7VZT - chains B and C of the 3 polymer chains in the assembly; structure by X-ray diffraction, 3.41 A resolution.

== Chain B ==
Protein: GH12-Heavy
Organism: Homo sapiens
Sequence (212 residues; each row starts with the number of its first residue; note: 7 numbers in that range are skipped by the numbering (no residue carries them; nothing is unmodelled there)):
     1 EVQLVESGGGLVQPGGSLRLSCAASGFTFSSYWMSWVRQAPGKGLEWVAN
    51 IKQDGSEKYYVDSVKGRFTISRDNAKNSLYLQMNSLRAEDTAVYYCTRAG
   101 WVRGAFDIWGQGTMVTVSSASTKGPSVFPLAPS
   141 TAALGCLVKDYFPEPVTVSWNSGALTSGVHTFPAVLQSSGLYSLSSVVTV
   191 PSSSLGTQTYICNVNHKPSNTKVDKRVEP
Disulfide bonds: C22-C96, C146-C202

== Chain C ==
Protein: GH12-light
Organism: Homo sapiens
Sequence (215 residues; each row starts with the number of its first residue):
     1 NFMLTQPHSVSESPGKTVTISCTGSSGSIASNYVQWYQQRPGSAPTTVIY
    51 EDNQRPSGVPDRFSGSIDSSSNSASLTISGLKTEDEADYYCQSYDSSNLW
   101 VFGGGTKLTVLGQPKAAPSVTLFPPSSEELQANKATLVCLISDFYPGAVT
   151 VAWKADSSPVKAGVETTTPSKQSNNKYAASSYLSLTPEQWKSHRSYSCQV
   201 THEGSTVEKTVAPTE
Disulfide bonds: C22-C91, C139-C198

== How chain B and chain C interact ==
Contacting residue pairs (60):
  Q39(B) with Q39(C), hydrogen bond; Y90(C), hydrogen bond
  G42(B) with T168(C)
  K43(B) with Y90(C)
  G44(B) with Y90(C)
  L45(B) with Y90(C), hydrophobic; F102(C)
  W47(B) with L99(C), hydrophobic; W100(C), hydrophobic; F102(C)
  N50(B) with W100(C)
  Y59(B) with L99(C), hydrophobic
  Y95(B) with Q39(C)
  W101(B) with Y33(C), hydrophobic
  V102(B) with W100(C), hydrogen bond (backbone-side chain)
  R103(B) with N32(C), hydrogen bond; Y94(C)
  G104(B) with Q35(C); Q92(C); W100(C)
  A105(B) with Q35(C); Y37(C)
  F106(B) with Y37(C), hydrogen bond (backbone-side chain); T47(C), hydrogen bond (backbone-side chain); W100(C), hydrophobic; F102(C), hydrophobic
  D107(B) with T47(C), hydrogen bond (backbone-side chain)
  W109(B) with Y37(C); A44(C); P45(C); F102(C), hydrophobic
  G110(B) with A44(C)
  Q111(B) with A44(C)
  F128(B) with S126(C); E129(C)
  P129(B) with S126(C)
  L130(B) with F123(C), hydrophobic
  A143(B) with F123(C)
  L147(B) with Y182(C), hydrophobic
  K149(B) with E129(C), salt bridge; T136(C), hydrogen bond
  H170(B) with Q172(C)
  F172(B) with L140(C), hydrophobic; I141(C)
  P173(B) with T167(C); S170(C); S180(C)
  V175(B) with T167(C); Y182(C), hydrophobic
  L176(B) with E165(C)
  Q177(B) with E165(C)
  S178(B) with E165(C)
  S183(B) with Y182(C)
  L184(B) with Y182(C)
  S185(B) with V138(C); L140(C); Y182(C), hydrogen bond
  V187(B) with F123(C), hydrophobic; L140(C), hydrophobic
  K215(B) with E128(C), salt bridge
Other interface residues (no listed pair), chain B (42 interface residues in all): V37, E46, A131, L144, A174
Other interface residues (no listed pair), chain C (35 interface residues in all): E51, S142, T166, A178, A179, S184

== In short ==
The interface between chain B and chain C involves 42 residues on one side and 35 on the other, with 9
hydrogen bonds and 2 salt bridges. Polar pairs include K149(B)-E129(C), K215(B)-E128(C) and Q39(B)-Q39(C).
Here chain B is GH12-Heavy and chain C is GH12-light, both from Homo sapiens. Entry 7VZT (A human neutralizing
antibody targeting SARS-CoV-2 RBD) was determined by X-ray diffraction.
